PDB entry 3B1S | X-ray diffraction, 2.55 A resolution | chains A and B

[Chain A]
Name: Flagellar biosynthetic protein flhB
From: Aquifex aeolicus
Notes: fragment: C-terminal domain, residues 213-263
UniProtKB: O67813 (FLHB_AQUAE); residues 213-263 here = UniProt positions 213-263
Amino-acid sequence (52 residues; row label = number of the first residue in the row):
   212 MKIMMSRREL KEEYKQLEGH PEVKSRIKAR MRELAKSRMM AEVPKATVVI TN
Unresolved in the structure: 212-231
Sequence notes: expression tag (212)

[Chain B]
Name: Flagellar biosynthetic protein flhB
From: Aquifex aeolicus
Notes: fragment: C-terminal domain, residues 264-350
UniProtKB: O67813 (FLHB_AQUAE); numbering as in UniProt (aligned over 264-350)
Amino-acid sequence (87 residues; each row starts with the number of its first residue):
   264 PTHIAIALKY NPEKDKAPVV VAKGKGTIAQ KIVEIAENYS IPVVRKPELA RALYPAVEVG
   324 KEISPKFYKA VAEIIAYVMF KKKKVYA
Unresolved in the structure: 349-350

[How chain A and chain B interact]
Pairs across the interface (49; chain A residue first):
  Lys247(A) with Lys294(B)
  Met250(A) with Val284(B); Ala285(B), hydrophobic; Lys286(B); Ile291(B), hydrophobic; Val322(B), hydrophobic
  Met251(A) with Ile291(B), hydrophobic; Ile295(B), hydrophobic; Ile298(B)
  Glu253(A) with Val284(B)
  Val254(A) with Ala285(B), hydrophobic; Ile304(B)
  Pro255(A) with Tyr302(B); Ile304(B)
  Lys256(A) with Lys272(B)
  Ala257(A) with Leu271(B); Ile304(B)
  Thr258(A) with Leu271(B), hydrogen bond (backbone-backbone); Lys272(B); Tyr273(B), hydrogen bond (side chain-backbone); Ile304(B); Pro305(B)
  Val259(A) with Ile269(B); Ala270(B); Leu271(B), hydrogen bond (backbone-backbone); Ile304(B); Pro305(B)
  Val260(A) with Ile269(B); Pro305(B), hydrogen bond (backbone-backbone); Val306(B); Val307(B), hydrogen bond (backbone-backbone)
  Ile261(A) with Ala268(B); Ile269(B), hydrogen bond (backbone-backbone); Val307(B); Leu312(B), hydrophobic; Ala313(B), hydrophobic; Leu316(B), hydrophobic
  Thr262(A) with Ile267(B); Val306(B); Val307(B), hydrogen bond (backbone-backbone); Arg308(B); Lys309(B), hydrogen bond (backbone-backbone); Pro310(B); Ala313(B)
  Asn263(A) with Thr265(B), hydrogen bond (side chain-backbone); Ile267(B), hydrogen bond (backbone-backbone); Arg308(B), hydrogen bond (backbone-side chain); Pro310(B); Ala313(B)
Other interface residues (no listed pair), chain B (32 interface residues in all): His266, Val296, Ala299, Ile337, Val341

[Overview]
14 residues of chain A face 32 of chain B across their interface; the contacts include 11 hydrogen bonds.
Polar contacts include Thr258(A)-Tyr273(B), Asn263(A)-Thr265(B) and Asn263(A)-Arg308(B).
Here chain A is Flagellar biosynthetic protein flhB and chain B is Flagellar biosynthetic protein flhB, both
from Aquifex aeolicus. Entry 3B1S (Crystal structure of the cytoplasmic domain of FlhB from Aquifex aeolicus)
was determined by X-ray diffraction.
